5MYY - chain A; structure by X-ray diffraction, 1.10 A resolution.

== Chain A ==
Protein: Lysozyme C
From: Gallus gallus
Notes: EC 3.2.1.17
UniProt: P00698 (LYSC_CHICK); residues 1-129 here correspond to UniProt positions 19-147 (UniProt number = residue number + 18)
Sequence (129 residues; each row starts with the number of its first residue):
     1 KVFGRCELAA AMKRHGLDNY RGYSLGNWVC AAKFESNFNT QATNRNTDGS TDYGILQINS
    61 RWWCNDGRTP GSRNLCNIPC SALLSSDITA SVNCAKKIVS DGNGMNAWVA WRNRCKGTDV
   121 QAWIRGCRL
Disulfides: Cys-6/Cys-127, Cys-30/Cys-115, Cys-64/Cys-80, Cys-76/Cys-94
Ion coordination: Cd2+ site 1 near Glu-35 (its only coordinating residue here); Cd2+ site 2 near Asp-52 (its only coordinating residue here); Na+: Ser-60, Cys-64, Ser-72, Arg-73; Cd2+ site 3 near Asn-65 (its only coordinating residue here); Cd2+ site 4 near Cys-76 (its only coordinating residue here); Cd2+ site 5 near Leu-129 (its only coordinating residue here)
UniProt features mapped onto this chain:
  - active site: Glu-35, Asp-52
  - binding site (substrate): Asp-101
Reported in the primary citation:
  - Cd2+ coordination: Glu-35, Asp-52

== Summary ==
Ser-60, Cys-64, Ser-72 and Arg-73 coordinate Na+. UniProt lists active-site residues Glu-35 and Asp-52 and
substrate-binding residue Asp-101. The paper reports Cd2+ coordination by Glu-35 and Asp-52.
Chain A is Lysozyme C (Gallus gallus); the structure, Hen Egg-White Lysozyme (HEWL) cocrystallized in the
presence of Cadmium sulphate, was determined by X-ray diffraction.
